3HHZ - chains D and N of the 11 polymer chains in the assembly; structure by X-ray diffraction, 3.50 A resolution.

[Chain D]
Name: Phosphoprotein
From: Vesicular stomatitis Indiana virus
Notes: fragment: nucleocapsid-binding domain
Reference sequence: P04880 (PHOSP_VSIVM); numbering as in UniProt (aligned over 183-265)
Sequence (87 residues; numbered 179 to 265; the number before each row is that of its first residue):
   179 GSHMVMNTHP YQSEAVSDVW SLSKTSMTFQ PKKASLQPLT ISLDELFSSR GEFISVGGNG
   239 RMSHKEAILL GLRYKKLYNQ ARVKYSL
Not modelled in the structure: 179-192
Sequence notes: expression tag (179-182)
Reported in the primary citation:
  - post-translational modification sites: Ser-226, Ser-227 (citing earlier work)

[Chain N]
Name: Nucleoprotein
From: Vesicular stomatitis Indiana virus
Reference sequence: Q77E03 (NCAP_VSIVN); numbering as in UniProt (aligned over 2-422)
Sequence (421 residues; numbered 2 to 422; the number before each row is that of its first residue):
     2 SVTVKRIIDN TVIVPKLPAN EDPVEYPADY FRKSKEIPLY INTTKSLSDL RGYVYQGLKS
    62 GNVSIIHVNS YLYGALKDIR GKLDKDWSSF GINIGKAGDT IGIFDLVSLK ALDGVLPDGV
   122 SDASRTSADD KWLPLYLLGL YRVGRTQMPE YRKKLMDGLT NQCKMINEQF EPLVPEGRDI
   182 FDVWGNDSNY TKIVAAVDMF FHMFKKHECA SFRYGTIVSR FKDCAALATF GHLCKITGMS
   242 TEDVTTWILN REVADEMVQM MLPGQEIDKA DSYMPYLIDF GLSSKSPYSS VKNPAFHFWG
   302 QLTALLLRST RARNARQPDD IEYTSLTTAG LLYAYAVGSS ADLAQQFCVG DNKYTPDDST
   362 GGLTTNAPPQ GRDVVEWLGW FEDQNRKPTP DMMQYAKRAV MSLQGLREKT IGKYAKSEFD
   422 K
Curated features (UniProtKB/Swiss-Prot):
  - binding site (RNA): Arg-143, Tyr-152, Lys-206, Arg-214, Lys-286, Arg-317, Arg-408
  - mutagenesis: Ser-290 (S290W: Loss of RNA-binding)

[Chain D / chain N interface]
Pairs across the interface (25):
  Ala-212(D) / Asp-358(N)
  Ser-213(D) / Asp-358(N)
  Leu-214(D) / Ser-360(N)
  Leu-217(D) / Gly-363(N)
  Leu-217(D) / Leu-364(N)
  Thr-218(D) / Leu-364(N)
  Ile-219(D) / Leu-364(N)  hydrophobic
  Tyr-252(D) / Asn-367(N)
  Lys-253(D) / Leu-364(N)
  Lys-253(D) / Thr-365(N)
  Lys-253(D) / Asn-367(N)
  Lys-254(D) / Asp-384(N)  hydrogen bond (side chain-backbone)
  Lys-254(D) / Gln-385(N)
  Leu-255(D) / Thr-366(N)
  Leu-255(D) / Asp-384(N)
  Tyr-256(D) / Asp-384(N)
  Asn-257(D) / Gly-380(N)
  Asn-257(D) / Glu-383(N)
  Asn-257(D) / Asp-384(N)  hydrogen bond (backbone-side chain)
  Gln-258(D) / Ala-368(N)
  Gln-258(D) / Gly-380(N)
  Gln-258(D) / Trp-381(N)
  Gln-258(D) / Asp-384(N)  hydrogen bond (backbone-side chain)
  Val-261(D) / Val-376(N)  hydrophobic
  Lys-262(D) / Glu-377(N)  salt bridge
Interface residues without a listed pair, chain D (17 interface residues in all): Pro-216, Glu-223
Interface residues without a listed pair, chain N (18 interface residues in all): Gly-362, Pro-370, Asn-386

[In short]
17 residues of chain D and 18 residues of chain N are in contact; the contacts include 3 hydrogen bonds and 1
salt bridge. Polar pairs include Lys-262(D)/Glu-377(N), Lys-254(D)/Asp-384(N) and Asn-257(D)/Asp-384(N).
Curated annotation (UniProt) lists 7 RNA-binding residues and one mutagenesis site on chain N. From the paper:
modification sites Ser-226(D) and Ser-227(D).
Chain D is Phosphoprotein and chain N is Nucleoprotein, both from Vesicular stomatitis Indiana virus; the
structure, Complex of the vesicular stomatitis virus nucleocapsid and the nucleocapsid-binding domain of the
phosphoprotein, was determined by X-ray diffraction together with 3HHW from the same study.
